7AOE - chains A and H of the 15 polymer chains in the assembly; structure by electron microscopy, 3.90 A resolution.

== Chain A ==
Protein: DNA-directed RNA polymerase I subunit rpa1
Source organism: Schizosaccharomyces pombe (strain 972 / ATCC 24843)
Notes: EC 2.7.7.6
Reference sequence: P15398 (RPA1_SCHPO); residue numbers follow UniProt; this construct covers 1-1689
Amino-acid sequence (1689 residues; each row starts with the number of its first residue):
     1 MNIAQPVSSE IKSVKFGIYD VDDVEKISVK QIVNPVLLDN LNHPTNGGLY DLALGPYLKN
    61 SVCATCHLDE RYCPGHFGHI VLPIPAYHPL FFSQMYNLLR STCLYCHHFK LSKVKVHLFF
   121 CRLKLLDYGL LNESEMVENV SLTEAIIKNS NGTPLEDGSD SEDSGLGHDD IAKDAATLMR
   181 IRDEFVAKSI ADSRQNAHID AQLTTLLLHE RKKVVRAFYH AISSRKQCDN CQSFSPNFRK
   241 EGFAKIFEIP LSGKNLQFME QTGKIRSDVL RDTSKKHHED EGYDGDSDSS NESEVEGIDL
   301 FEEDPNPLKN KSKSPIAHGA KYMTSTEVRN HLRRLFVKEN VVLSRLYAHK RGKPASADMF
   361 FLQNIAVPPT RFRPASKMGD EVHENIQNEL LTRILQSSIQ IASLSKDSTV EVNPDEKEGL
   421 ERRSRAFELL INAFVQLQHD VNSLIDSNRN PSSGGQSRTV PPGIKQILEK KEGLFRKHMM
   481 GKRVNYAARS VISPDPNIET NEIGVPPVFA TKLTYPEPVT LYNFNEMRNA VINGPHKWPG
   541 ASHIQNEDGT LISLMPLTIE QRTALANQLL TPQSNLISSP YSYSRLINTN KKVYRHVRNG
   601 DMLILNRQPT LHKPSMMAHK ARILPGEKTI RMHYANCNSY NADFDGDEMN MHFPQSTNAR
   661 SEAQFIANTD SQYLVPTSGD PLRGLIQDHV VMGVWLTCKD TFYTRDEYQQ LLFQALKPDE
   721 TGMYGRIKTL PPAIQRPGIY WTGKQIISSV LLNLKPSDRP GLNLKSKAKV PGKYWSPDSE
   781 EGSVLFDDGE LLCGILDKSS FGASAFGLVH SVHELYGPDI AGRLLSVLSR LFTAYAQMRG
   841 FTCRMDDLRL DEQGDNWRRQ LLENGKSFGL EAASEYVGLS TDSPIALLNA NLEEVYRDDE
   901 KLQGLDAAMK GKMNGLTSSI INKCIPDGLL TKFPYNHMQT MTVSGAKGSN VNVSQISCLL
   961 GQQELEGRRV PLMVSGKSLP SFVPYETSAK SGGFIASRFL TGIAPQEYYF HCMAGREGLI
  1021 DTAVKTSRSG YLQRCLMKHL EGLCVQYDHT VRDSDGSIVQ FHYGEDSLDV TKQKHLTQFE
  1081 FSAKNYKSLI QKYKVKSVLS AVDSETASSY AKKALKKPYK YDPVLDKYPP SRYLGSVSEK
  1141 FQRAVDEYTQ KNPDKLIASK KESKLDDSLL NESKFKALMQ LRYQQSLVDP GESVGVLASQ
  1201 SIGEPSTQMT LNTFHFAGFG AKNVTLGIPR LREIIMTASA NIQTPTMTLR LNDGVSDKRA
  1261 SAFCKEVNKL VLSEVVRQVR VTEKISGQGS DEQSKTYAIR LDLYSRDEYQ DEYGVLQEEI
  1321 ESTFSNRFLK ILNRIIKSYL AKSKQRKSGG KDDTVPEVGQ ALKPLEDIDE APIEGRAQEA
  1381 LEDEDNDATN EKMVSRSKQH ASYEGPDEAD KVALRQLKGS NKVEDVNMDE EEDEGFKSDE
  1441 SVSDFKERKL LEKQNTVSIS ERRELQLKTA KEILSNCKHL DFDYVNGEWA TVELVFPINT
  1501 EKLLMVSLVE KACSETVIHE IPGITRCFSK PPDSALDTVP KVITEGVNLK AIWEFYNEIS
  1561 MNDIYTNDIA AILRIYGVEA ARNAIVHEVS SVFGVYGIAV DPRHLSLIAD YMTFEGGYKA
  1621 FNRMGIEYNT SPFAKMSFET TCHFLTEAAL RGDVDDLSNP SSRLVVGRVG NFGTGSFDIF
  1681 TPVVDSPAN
Disordered / not traced: 143-171, 196-202, 259-320, 348-353, 412-420, 452-460, 1159-1161, 1214-1222, 1285-1295, 1346-1475, 1532-1536, 1682-1689
UniProt features mapped onto this chain:
  - region: Pro1005 to Glu1017 (Bridging helix)
  - binding site (Zn(2+)): Cys63, Cys66, Cys73, His76
  - binding site (Mg(2+)): Asp643, Asp645, Asp647
  - modified residue (Phosphoserine): Ser159, Ser161, Ser1438, Ser1441
Bound ions: Zn2+ site 1: Cys63, Cys66, Cys73, His76; Zn2+ site 2: Cys103, Cys106, Cys228, Cys231
From the paper describing this entry:
  - conformationally variable residues (domain motion): Lys226, Arg425, Ser1338

== Chain H ==
Protein: DNA-directed RNA polymerases I, II, and III subunit RPABC3
Source organism: Schizosaccharomyces pombe (strain 972 / ATCC 24843)
Reference sequence: Q92399 (RPAB3_SCHPO); numbering as in UniProt (aligned over 1-125)
Amino-acid sequence (125 residues; each row starts with the number of its first residue):
     1 MSESVLLDEI FTVTSVDKQK YQRVSRITAV SGQNDMNLTL DINSQIYPLE KDATFSLQIT
    61 SNLNSPDLKE AADYIMYGKV YRVEEAKDEK VSVYVSFGGL LMAIEGSHRK LYRLSLDHVY
   121 LLLRR
Disordered / not traced: 1-2
UniProt features mapped onto this chain:
  - region: Asp17 to Thr39 (Non-specific ssDNA binding)

== How chain A and chain H interact ==
Contacting residue pairs (42):
  Lys699(A) with Tyr21(H), hydrogen bond; Val24(H)
  Asp700(A) with Tyr21(H); Gln22(H); Arg23(H), salt bridge; Val24(H)
  Phe702(A) with Val24(H), hydrophobic; Asn43(H)
  Pro731(A) with Tyr77(H)
  Pro732(A) with Tyr77(H)
  Ala733(A) with Met76(H); Tyr77(H), hydrogen bond (backbone-backbone); Phe97(H)
  Ile734(A) with Ile75(H); Met76(H), hydrophobic; Leu100(H), hydrophobic
  Gln735(A) with Ile75(H), hydrogen bond (backbone-backbone)
  Arg736(A) with Ala71(H), hydrogen bond (side chain-backbone); Ala72(H), hydrogen bond (side chain-backbone); Asp73(H); Tyr74(H); Ile75(H)
  Thr742(A) with Gly98(H), hydrogen bond (side chain-backbone)
  Lys744(A) with Gly99(H)
  Tyr774(A) with Lys20(H)
  Trp775(A) with Gln19(H); Tyr21(H)
  Ser776(A) with Gln19(H)
  Glu780(A) with Leu101(H)
  Leu785(A) with Tyr81(H), hydrophobic
  Asp787(A) with Lys79(H)
  Asp788(A) with Lys79(H), salt bridge
  Leu791(A) with Gly99(H)
  Leu792(A) with Lys79(H); Tyr81(H), hydrophobic; Ser96(H), hydrogen bond (backbone-side chain); Gly99(H), hydrogen bond (backbone-backbone)
  Cys793(A) with Leu101(H), hydrophobic
  Lys932(A) with Lys20(H)
  Phe933(A) with Lys20(H)
  Pro934(A) with Lys20(H)
  Tyr935(A) with Gln22(H), hydrogen bond (side chain-backbone)
Other interface residues (no listed pair), chain A (29 interface residues in all): Cys698, Thr701, Pro737, Glu781
Other interface residues (no listed pair), chain H (26 interface residues in all): Ile46, Leu68, Lys69, Tyr120

== Overview ==
The interface between chain A and chain H involves 29 residues on one side and 26 on the other, with 9
hydrogen bonds and 2 salt bridges. Polar pairs include Asp700(A)-Arg23(H), Asp788(A)-Lys79(H) and
Lys699(A)-Tyr21(H). UniProt lists 4 Zn2+-binding residues and 3 Mg2+-binding residues on chain A. From the
paper: conformational variability at Lys226(A), Arg425(A) and Ser1338(A).
Chain A is DNA-directed RNA polymerase I subunit rpa1 and chain H is DNA-directed RNA polymerases I, II, and
III subunit RPABC3, both from Schizosaccharomyces pombe (strain 972 / ATCC 24843); the structure,
Schizosaccharomyces pombe RNA polymerase I (elongation complex), was determined by electron microscopy (same
publication as 7AOC and 7AOD).
